Entry 3CTL (X-ray diffraction, 2.20 A resolution); this record covers chains D and F of the 6 polymer chains in the assembly.

== Chain D (and F) ==
Protein: D-allulose-6-phosphate 3-epimerase
Source organism: Escherichia coli
Notes: EC 5.1.3.-; chain F of this document is another copy of the same molecule, construct and numbering; everything in this record applies to it too
UniProt: P32719 (ALSE_ECOLI); residue numbers follow UniProt; this construct covers 1-231
Chain sequence (231 residues; numbered 1 to 231; the number before each row is that of its first residue):
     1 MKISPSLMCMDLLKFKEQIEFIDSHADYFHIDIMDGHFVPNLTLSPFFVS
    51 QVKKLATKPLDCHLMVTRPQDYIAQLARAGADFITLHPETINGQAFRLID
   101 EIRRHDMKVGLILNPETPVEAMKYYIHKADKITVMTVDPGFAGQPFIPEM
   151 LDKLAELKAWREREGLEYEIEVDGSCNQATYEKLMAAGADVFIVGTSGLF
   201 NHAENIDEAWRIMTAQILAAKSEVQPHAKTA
Unresolved in the structure: 220-231
UniProt features mapped onto this chain:
  - active site: D32 (Proton acceptor), D173 (Proton donor)
  - binding site (substrate): S6, H63, G140 to G143, D173 to S175, G195 to S197
  - binding site (a divalent metal cation): H30, D32, H63, D173
  - mutagenesis: T196 (Shortens the substrate-binding pocket. Slightly lower activity towards allulose 6-phosphate and increased activity towards ribulose 5-phosphate), S197 (Shortens the substrate-binding pocket. Slightly lower activity towards allulose 6-phosphate and increased activity towards ribulose 5-phosphate), G198 (Shortens the substrate-binding pocket. Slightly lower activity towards allulose 6-phosphate and increased activity towards ribulose 5-phosphate)
Bound ions: Mg2+: H30, D32, H63 (together with D-sorbitol-6-phosphate)
Ligand contacts: D-sorbitol-6-phosphate (S6P): S6, M8, C9, H30, D32, H63, M65, M135, P139, G140, F141, A142, G143, D173, G174, S175, I193, G195, T196, S197, G198
From the paper describing this entry:
  - catalytic residues: D32, D173 (proposed by the authors, not directly observed)
  - binding site for D-sorbitol-6-phosphate: G143, S175, T196, S197
  - mutagenesis - T196DEL, S197DEL, G198DEL: increased catalytic activity (RPE reaction)
  - mutagenesis - T196DEL, S197DEL, G198DEL: decreased catalytic activity (ALSE reaction)

== How chain D and chain F interact ==
Contacting residue pairs (52):
  L7(D) with F47(F)
  M8(D) with F47(F)
  M10(D) with F47(F); Q51(F)
  D11(D) with Q51(F); K54(F), salt bridge
  L12(D) with F15(F); F48(F), hydrophobic; Q51(F), hydrogen bond (backbone-side chain)
  L13(D) with F15(F), hydrophobic; K16(F); K54(F); L55(F), hydrophobic
  F15(D) with L12(F); L13(F), hydrophobic
  K16(D) with L13(F)
  I33(D) with L42(F), hydrophobic
  M34(D) with L42(F)
  D35(D) with D35(F); H37(F), salt bridge
  G36(D) with Y72(F)
  H37(D) with D35(F), salt bridge; H37(F); T67(F)
  N41(D) with Q75(F), hydrogen bond
  L42(D) with I33(F), hydrophobic; M34(F); S45(F), hydrogen bond (backbone-side chain); P46(F); Y72(F), hydrophobic
  T43(D) with S45(F), hydrogen bond (backbone-side chain); F48(F)
  L44(D) with F47(F), hydrophobic
  S45(D) with L42(F), hydrogen bond (side chain-backbone); T43(F), hydrogen bond (side chain-backbone)
  P46(D) with L42(F)
  F47(D) with M8(F); M10(F); L44(F), hydrophobic; F48(F), hydrophobic
  F48(D) with L12(F), hydrophobic; F48(F), hydrophobic
  Q51(D) with M10(F); D11(F); L12(F), hydrogen bond (side chain-backbone)
  K54(D) with D11(F), salt bridge; L13(F)
  L55(D) with L13(F), hydrophobic
  T67(D) with H37(F)
  Y72(D) with G36(F); L42(F), hydrophobic
  Q75(D) with N41(F), hydrogen bond
Other interface residues (no listed pair), chain D (28 interface residues in all): V66
Other interface residues (no listed pair), chain F (28 interface residues in all): L7, V66

== Overview ==
Chain D and chain F each contribute 28 residues to their interface; the contacts include 8 hydrogen bonds and
4 salt bridges. Polar pairs include D11(D)-K54(F), D35(D)-H37(F) and L12(D)-Q51(F). Bound to chain D:
D-sorbitol-6-phosphate. The paper reports catalytic residues D32(D) and D173(D); T196DEL, S197DEL and G198DEL
of chain D increase catalytic activity (RPE reaction).
Chain D and chain F are both D-allulose-6-phosphate 3-epimerase (Escherichia coli); the structure, Crystal
structure of D-Allulose 6-Phosphate 3-Epimerase from Escherichia coli K12 complexed with D-glucitol
6-phosphate and magnesium, was determined by X-ray diffraction, deposited together with 3CT7.
